9OG0 - chains A and B of the 6 polymer chains in the assembly; structure by electron microscopy, 3.64 A resolution.

== Chain A (and B) ==
Name: E3 ubiquitin-protein ligase synoviolin
Source organism: Homo sapiens
Notes: EC 2.3.2.27; chain B of this document is another copy of the same molecule, construct and numbering; everything in this record applies to it too
UniProt: Q86TM6 (SYVN1_HUMAN); residues 1-617 here = UniProt positions 1-617
Amino-acid sequence (617 residues; each row starts with the number of its first residue):
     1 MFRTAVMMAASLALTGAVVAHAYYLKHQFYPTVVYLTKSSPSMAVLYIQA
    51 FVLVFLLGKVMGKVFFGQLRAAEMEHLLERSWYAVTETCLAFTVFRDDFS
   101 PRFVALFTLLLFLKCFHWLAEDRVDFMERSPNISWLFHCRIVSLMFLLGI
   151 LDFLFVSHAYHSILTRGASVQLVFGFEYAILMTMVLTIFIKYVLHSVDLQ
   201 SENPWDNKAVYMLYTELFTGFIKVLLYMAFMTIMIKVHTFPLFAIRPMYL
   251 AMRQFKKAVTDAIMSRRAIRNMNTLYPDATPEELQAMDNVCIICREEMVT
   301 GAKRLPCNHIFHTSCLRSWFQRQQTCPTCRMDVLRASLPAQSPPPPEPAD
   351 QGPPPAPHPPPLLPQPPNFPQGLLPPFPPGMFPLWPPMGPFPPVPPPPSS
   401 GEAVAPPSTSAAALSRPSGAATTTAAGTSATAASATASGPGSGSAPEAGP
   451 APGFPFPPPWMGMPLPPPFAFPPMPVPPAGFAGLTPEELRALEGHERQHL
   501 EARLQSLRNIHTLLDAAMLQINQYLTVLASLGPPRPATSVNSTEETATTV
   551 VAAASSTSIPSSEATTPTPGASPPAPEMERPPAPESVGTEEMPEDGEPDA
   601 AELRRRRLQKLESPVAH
Not modelled in the structure: 266-617
Swiss-Prot annotation at these positions:
  - zinc finger: Cys-291 to Arg-330 (RING-type)
  - region: Lys-236 to Arg-270 (Interaction with p53/TP53)
  - binding site (Zn(2+)): Cys-291, Cys-294, Cys-307, His-309, His-312, Cys-315, Cys-326, Cys-329
  - modified residue: Ser-613 (Phosphoserine)
  - natural variant: Pro-398 (P398L: Found in a patient with a neurodevelopmental disorder; uncertain significance)
  - mutagenesis: Cys-294 (C294A: No effect on interaction with FAM8A1, HERPUD1, OS9, SEL1L and UBE2J1), Cys-315 (C315S: Decreased 'Lys-48'-linked ubiquitination), Cys-329 (C329S: Abolishes E3 ligase activity), Arg-503 (R503L: Loss of interaction with FAM8A1, HERPUD1, OS9 and UBE2J1, impaired degradation of immature core-glycosylated basigin/CD147)
From the paper describing this entry:
  - self-association interface (contacts with another copy of this molecule); pairs are residue here / residue on that copy: Tyr-83/Tyr-83 (pi stacking), Thr-93/Thr-93 (hydrogen bond), Thr-93
  - mutagenesis - T93A/R96C, T93F/R96C: abolished binding to E3 ubiquitin-protein ligase synoviolin (chain A)
  - mutagenesis - T93A (10-fold), T93F (10-fold): decreased binding to E3 ubiquitin-protein ligase synoviolin (chain A)
  - mutagenesis - T93A, T93F: decreased catalytic activity
  - mutagenesis - T93A, T93F: unchanged binding to Protein sel-1 homolog 1
  - disease-associated variants - A91D: decreased catalytic activity on proAVP(G57S)
  - disease-associated variants - A91D: decreased binding to E3 ubiquitin-protein ligase synoviolin (chain A)
  - disease-associated variants - A91D: unchanged binding to Protein sel-1 homolog 1
  - mutagenesis - C291A/C294A: abolished catalytic activity
  - mutagenesis - T93F: unchanged binding to OS9 and SEL1L
  - disease-associated variants - A91D: unchanged binding to OS9 and SEL1L

== Interface between chain A and chain B ==
Residue-residue contacts (13):
  Trp-82(A) with Arg-246(B); Tyr-249(B), hydrophobic; Leu-250(B), hydrophobic
  Tyr-83(A) with Tyr-83(B), hydrogen bond
  Thr-86(A) with Arg-246(B)
  Cys-89(A) with Leu-90(B), hydrophobic; Leu-242(B), hydrophobic
  Thr-93(A) with Thr-93(B)
  Leu-242(A) with Cys-89(B), hydrophobic
  Arg-246(A) with Trp-82(B); Thr-86(B)
  Tyr-249(A) with Trp-82(B), hydrophobic
  Leu-250(A) with Trp-82(B), hydrophobic
Also at the interface, not in a pair above, chain A (10 interface residues in all): Leu-90

== Summary ==
Chain A and chain B each contribute 10 residues to their interface; the contacts include 1 hydrogen bond. Its
one hydrogen-bonded contact is Tyr-83(A)/Tyr-83(B). From the paper: T93A, T93F and A91D of chain A reduce
binding to E3 ubiquitin-protein ligase synoviolin (chain A); a self-association interface involving Tyr-83(A)
and Thr-93(A); 6 substitutions were tested in all.
Chain A and chain B are both E3 ubiquitin-protein ligase synoviolin (Homo sapiens); the structure, Cryo-EM
structure of OS9-SEL1L-HRD1 dimer, was determined by electron microscopy.
